PDB entry 3T8W | X-ray diffraction, 2.00 A resolution | chains A and D of the 6 polymer chains in the assembly

# Chain A (and D)
Molecule: M17 leucyl aminopeptidase
Source organism: Plasmodium falciparum
Notes: chain D of this document is another copy of the same molecule, construct and numbering; everything in this record applies to it too
UniProt: Q8IL11 (Q8IL11_PLAF7); residues 84-605 here = UniProt positions 84-605
Sequence (528 residues; numbered 84 to 611; the number before each row is that of its first residue):
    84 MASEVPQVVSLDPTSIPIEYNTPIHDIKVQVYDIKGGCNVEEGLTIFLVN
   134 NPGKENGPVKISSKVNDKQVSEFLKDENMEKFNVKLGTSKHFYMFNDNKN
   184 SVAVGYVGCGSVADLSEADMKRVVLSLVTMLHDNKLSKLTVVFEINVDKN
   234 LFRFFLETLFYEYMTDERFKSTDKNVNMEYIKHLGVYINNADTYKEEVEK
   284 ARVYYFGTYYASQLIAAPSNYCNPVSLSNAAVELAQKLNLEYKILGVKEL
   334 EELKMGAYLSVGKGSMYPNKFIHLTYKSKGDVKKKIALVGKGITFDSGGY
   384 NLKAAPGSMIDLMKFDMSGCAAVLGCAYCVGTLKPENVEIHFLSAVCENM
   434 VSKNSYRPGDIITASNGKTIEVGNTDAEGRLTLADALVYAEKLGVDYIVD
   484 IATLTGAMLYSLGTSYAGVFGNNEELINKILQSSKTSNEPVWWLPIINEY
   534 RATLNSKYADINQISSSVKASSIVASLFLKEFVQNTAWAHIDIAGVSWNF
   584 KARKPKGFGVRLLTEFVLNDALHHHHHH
Disordered / not traced: 84, 604-611 (chain D: 84, 255-259, 604-611)
Differences from the reference sequence: engineered mutation Gln-152 (Asn in Q8IL11), Gln-515 (Asn in Q8IL11), Gln-546 (Asn in Q8IL11); expression tag (606-611)
Metal / ion sites: Zn2+ site 1: Lys-374, Asp-379, Asp-399, Glu-461 (together with DGZ); Zn2+ site 2: Asp-379, Asp-459, Glu-461 (together with DGZ)
Ligand contacts:
  - carbonate ion (CO3): Lys-374, Asp-459, Ala-460, Glu-461, Gly-462, Arg-463, Leu-487
  - DGZ (N-((2R,3S,6S,18S,21S)-2-amino-18-(4-benzoylbenzyl)-21-carbamoyl-3-hydroxy-6-(naphthalen-2-ylmethyl)-4,7,16,19-tetraoxo-1-phenyl-11,14-dioxa-5,8,17,20-tetraazapentacosan-25-yl)hex-5-ynamide): Lys-374, Asp-379, Lys-386, Ala-388, Pro-389, Gly-390, Ser-391, Met-392, Met-396, Phe-398, Asp-399, Asn-457, Asp-459, Ala-460, Glu-461, Arg-463, Thr-486, Leu-487, Thr-488, Gly-489, Ala-490, Leu-492, Tyr-493, Ile-547, Ser-548, Ser-550, Ser-554, Ala-577
UniProt features mapped onto this chain:
  - region: Asn-384 to Ser-401 (L13 loop)
  - active site: Lys-386, Arg-463
  - binding site (a peptide): Lys-374, Asp-379, Lys-386, Asp-399, Asp-459
  - binding site (Zn(2+)): Lys-374, Asp-379, Asp-394, Met-396, Asp-399, Asp-459, Glu-461
  - site: Lys-386 (Essential for hexamer stabilization)
  - mutagenesis: Asp-379 (D379A: 6.5-fold reduction in catalytic efficiency in the presence of Co(2+); 854-fold reduction in catalytic efficiency in the presence of Mn(2+); substrate affinity is slightly reduced ...), Lys-386 (K386A: 100-fold decrease in catalytic efficiency. 2-fold decrease in substrate affinity. Loss of hexamer formation with formation of dimers and trimers), Ala-387 (A387P: 16-fold decrease in catalytic efficiency. No effect on hexamer formation), Ala-388 to Gly-390 (8-fold decrease in catalytic efficiency. 3-fold decrease in substrate affinity. No effect on hexamer formation), Ala-388 to Pro-389 (13-fold decrease in catalytic efficiency. 1.5-fold decrease in substrate affinity. No effect on hexamer formation), Asp-394 (D394A: 7.5-fold increase in catalytic efficiency. No effect on hexamer formation. 1.7-fold increase in substrate affinity), Glu-461 (E461L: 6.5-fold reduction in catalytic efficiency in the presence of Co(2+); 854-fold reduction in catalytic efficiency in the presence of Mn(2+); substrate affinity is slightly reduced ...), Trp-525 (W525A: Loss of catalytic activity and impairs oligomerization; when associated with A-533), Tyr-533 (Y533A: Loss of catalytic activity and impairs oligomerization; when associated with A-525)
What the authors report for this chain:
  - conformationally variable residues (loop rearrangement): Ser-550

# Interface between chain A and chain D
Contacting residue pairs (35):
  Phe-156(A) / Tyr-176(D)
  Phe-156(A) / Phe-178(D)  hydrophobic
  Asn-161(A) / Phe-178(D)
  Lys-164(A) / Lys-218(D)
  Phe-165(A) / Tyr-176(D)
  Thr-171(A) / Asp-216(D)
  Lys-173(A) / His-174(D)
  Lys-173(A) / Tyr-176(D)
  Lys-173(A) / Asp-216(D)  hydrogen bond (side chain-backbone)
  His-174(A) / His-174(D)
  His-174(A) / Phe-175(D)
  His-174(A) / Tyr-176(D)  hydrogen bond (backbone-backbone)
  Phe-175(A) / Phe-175(D)
  Phe-175(A) / Tyr-176(D)
  Tyr-176(A) / Glu-155(D)
  Tyr-176(A) / Phe-156(D)  hydrophobic
  Tyr-176(A) / Asn-161(D)
  Tyr-176(A) / Phe-175(D)  hydrophobic
  Tyr-176(A) / Tyr-176(D)  hydrogen bond (backbone-backbone)
  Tyr-176(A) / Met-177(D)
  Phe-178(A) / Gln-152(D)
  Phe-178(A) / Glu-155(D)
  Thr-212(A) / Lys-173(D)  hydrogen bond (backbone-side chain)
  Met-213(A) / Lys-173(D)
  His-215(A) / Lys-173(D)  hydrogen bond (backbone-side chain)
  Asp-216(A) / Lys-164(D)
  Asp-216(A) / Phe-165(D)
  Asp-216(A) / Asn-166(D)  hydrogen bond
  Asp-216(A) / Lys-173(D)
  Asn-217(A) / Lys-164(D)
  Asn-217(A) / Phe-165(D)
  Lys-218(A) / Lys-164(D)  hydrogen bond (backbone-side chain)
  Leu-219(A) / Lys-164(D)
  Asn-260(A) / Asn-139(D)  hydrogen bond (side chain-backbone)
  Asn-260(A) / Asn-166(D)
Other interface residues (no listed pair), chain A (20 interface residues in all): Asn-166, Ala-186
Other interface residues (no listed pair), chain D (19 interface residues in all): Glu-163, Thr-171, Asn-260

# In short
Chain A and chain D form an interface of 20 and 19 residues respectively, with 8 hydrogen bonds. Among the
polar pairs are Lys-173(A)/Asp-216(D), Thr-212(A)/Lys-173(D) and His-215(A)/Lys-173(D). Ligands of chain A:
carbonate ion and compound DGZ. The paper reports conformational variability at Ser-550(A).
Both chains are M17 leucyl aminopeptidase (Plasmodium falciparum). Entry 3T8W (A bestatin-based chemical
biology strategy reveals distinct roles for malaria M1- and M17-family aminopeptidases) was determined by
X-ray diffraction, deposited together with 3T8V.
